PDB entry 1M18 | X-ray diffraction, 2.45 A resolution | chains I and E of the 10 polymer chains in the assembly

Chain I:
Molecule: Palindromic 146 Base Pair DNA Fragment
Sequence (146 nucleotides; numbered 1 to 146; the number before each row is that of its first residue):
     1 ATCAATATCC ACCTGCAGAT TCTACCAAAA GTGTATTTGG AAACTGCTCC ATCAAAAGGC
    61 ATGTTCAGCG GAATTCCGCT GAACATGCCT TTTGATGGAG CAGTTTCCAA ATACACTTTT
   121 GGTAGAATCT GCAGGTGGAT ATTGAT
Metal / ion sites: Mn2+ site 1 near DG70 (its only coordinating residue here); Mn2+ site 2 near DG134 (its only coordinating residue here); Mn2+ site 3 near DG138 (its only coordinating residue here)
Residues lining bound ligands:
  - pyrrole-imidazole polyamide (1SZ; N-[5-[[4-[[5-[[5-[[5-[[5-[[3-[3-(dimethylamino)propylamino]-3-oxidanylidene-propyl]carbamoyl]-1-methyl-pyrrol-3-yl]carbamoyl]-1-methyl-pyrrol-3-yl]carbamoyl]-1-methyl-pyrrol-3-yl]carbamoyl]-1-methyl-pyrrol-3-yl]amino]-4-oxidanylidene-butyl]carbamoyl]-1-methyl-pyrrol-3-yl]-1-methyl-4-[[1-methyl-4-[(1-methylimidazol-2-yl)carbonylamino]pyrrol-2-yl]carbonylamino]imidazole-2-carboxamide), molecule 1: DA29, DA30, DG31, DT32, DG33, DT34, DA35, DT36
  - pyrrole-imidazole polyamide (1SZ), molecule 2: DT112, DA113, DC114, DA115, DC116, DT117, DT118, DT119, DT120, DG121

Chain E:
Name: Histone H3.2
From: Xenopus laevis
Reference sequence: P02302 (H32_XENLA); residues 601-735 here correspond to UniProt positions 1-135 (UniProt number = residue number - 600)
Chain sequence (135 residues; row label = number of the first residue in the row):
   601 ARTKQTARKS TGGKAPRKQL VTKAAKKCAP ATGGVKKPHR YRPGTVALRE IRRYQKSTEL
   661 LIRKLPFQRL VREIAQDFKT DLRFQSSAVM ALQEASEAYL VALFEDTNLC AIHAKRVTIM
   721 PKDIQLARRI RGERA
Not modelled in the structure: 601-636
UniProt features mapped onto this chain:
  - modified residue: Lys-637 (N6-(2-hydroxyisobutyryl)lysine)

Chain I / chain E interface:
Pairs across the interface - 29 pairs, chain I then chain E:
  DA5(I) / His-639(E)  phosphate contact
  DT6(I) / His-639(E)  phosphate contact
  DT6(I) / Tyr-641(E)  phosphate contact
  DA7(I) / Tyr-641(E)  sugar contact
  DA7(I) / Arg-649(E)  hydrogen bond to the phosphate
  DT8(I) / Arg-649(E)  phosphate contact
  DC9(I) / Lys-656(E)  salt bridge to the phosphate
  DG81(I) / Pro-643(E)  phosphate contact
  DG81(I) / Gly-644(E)  hydrogen bond to the phosphate
  DA82(I) / Arg-640(E)  hydrogen bond to the base
  DA82(I) / Tyr-641(E)  sugar contact
  DA82(I) / Arg-642(E)  sugar contact
  DA82(I) / Pro-643(E)  sugar contact
  DA82(I) / Gly-644(E)  hydrogen bond to the phosphate
  DA82(I) / Thr-645(E)  hydrogen bond to the phosphate
  DA82(I) / Val-646(E)  hydrogen bond to the phosphate
  DA82(I) / Ala-647(E)  hydrogen bond to the phosphate
  DA83(I) / Arg-640(E)  hydrogen bond to the sugar
  DA83(I) / Tyr-641(E)  hydrogen bond to the phosphate
  DA83(I) / Val-646(E)  phosphate contact
  DT90(I) / Arg-663(E)  phosphate contact
  DT90(I) / Leu-665(E)  phosphate contact
  DT90(I) / Pro-666(E)  phosphate contact
  DT90(I) / Arg-669(E)  salt bridge to the phosphate
  DT91(I) / Arg-663(E)  salt bridge to the phosphate
  DT91(I) / Lys-664(E)  hydrogen bond to the phosphate
  DT91(I) / Leu-665(E)  hydrogen bond to the phosphate
  DA99(I) / Arg-683(E)  hydrogen bond to the phosphate
  DG100(I) / Arg-683(E)  salt bridge to the phosphate
Interface residues without a listed pair, chain E (18 interface residues in all): Lys-637

In short:
Chain I and chain E form an interface of 12 and 18 residues respectively, with 12 hydrogen bonds and 4 salt
bridges. Polar contacts include DA82(I)/Arg-640(E), DA83(I)/Arg-640(E) and DA7(I)/Arg-649(E). Chain I binds
pyrrole-imidazole polyamide.
Here chain I is Palindromic 146 Base Pair DNA Fragment and chain E is Histone H3.2 (Xenopus laevis). Entry
1M18 (Ligand binding alters the structure and dynamics of nucleosomal DNA) was determined by X-ray
diffraction, deposited together with 1M19 and 1M1A.
